PDB entry 8ZDL | electron microscopy, 3.78 A resolution | chains J and K of the 42 polymer chains in the assembly

# Chain J (and K)
Name: Protal Protein (gp5)
From: Mycolicibacterium smegmatis MC2 155
Notes: chain K of this document is another copy of the same molecule, construct and numbering; everything in this record applies to it too
Sequence (545 residues; numbered 1 to 545; the number before each row is that of its first residue):
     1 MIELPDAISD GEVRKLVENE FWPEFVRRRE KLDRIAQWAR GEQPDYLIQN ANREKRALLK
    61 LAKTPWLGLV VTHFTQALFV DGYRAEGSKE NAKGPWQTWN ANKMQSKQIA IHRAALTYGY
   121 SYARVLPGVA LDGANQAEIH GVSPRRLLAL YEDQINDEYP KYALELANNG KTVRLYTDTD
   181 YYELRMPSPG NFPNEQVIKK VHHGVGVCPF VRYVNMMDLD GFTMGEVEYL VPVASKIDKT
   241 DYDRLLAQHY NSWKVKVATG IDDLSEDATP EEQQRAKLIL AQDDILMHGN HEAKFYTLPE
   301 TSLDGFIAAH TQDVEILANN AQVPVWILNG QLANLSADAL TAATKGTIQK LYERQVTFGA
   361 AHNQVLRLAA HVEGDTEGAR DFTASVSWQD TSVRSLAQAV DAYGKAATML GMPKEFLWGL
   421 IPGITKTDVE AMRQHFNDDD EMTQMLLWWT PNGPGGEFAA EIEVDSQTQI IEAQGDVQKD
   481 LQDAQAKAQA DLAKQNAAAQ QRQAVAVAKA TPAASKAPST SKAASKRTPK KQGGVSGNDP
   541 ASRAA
Not modelled in the structure: 1, 508-545

# How chain J and chain K interact
Contacting residue pairs (187; chain J residue first):
  Arg40(J) - Phe222(K)
  Arg40(J) - Met224(K)
  Leu61(J) - Tyr46(K)  hydrophobic
  Leu61(J) - Pro232(K)
  Leu61(J) - Ser235(K)
  Leu61(J) - Lys236(K)
  Lys63(J) - Pro232(K)
  Thr64(J) - Lys236(K)  hydrogen bond
  Thr64(J) - Ile316(K)
  Pro65(J) - Tyr229(K)
  Pro65(J) - Asn320(K)  hydrogen bond (backbone-side chain)
  Trp66(J) - Ile316(K)  hydrophobic
  Gly68(J) - Tyr229(K)
  Leu69(J) - Tyr229(K)  hydrogen bond (backbone-side chain)
  Leu69(J) - Asn319(K)
  Leu69(J) - Asn320(K)
  Leu69(J) - Gln322(K)
  Thr72(J) - Gln322(K)
  Gln76(J) - Gln322(K)  hydrogen bond
  Gln76(J) - Gly346(K)  hydrogen bond (side chain-backbone)
  Gln76(J) - Gln349(K)  hydrogen bond (backbone-side chain)
  Gln76(J) - Lys350(K)
  Gln76(J) - Glu353(K)
  Ala77(J) - Gln349(K)
  Phe79(J) - Tyr352(K)  hydrophobic
  Lys103(J) - Gln364(K)  hydrogen bond
  Gln105(J) - Val356(K)
  Ser106(J) - Met217(K)
  Lys107(J) - Asn156(K)
  Ile109(J) - Glu353(K)
  Ala110(J) - Met217(K)
  Ala110(J) - Asp218(K)
  Ala110(J) - Leu219(K)
  Arg113(J) - Met217(K)  hydrogen bond (side chain-backbone)
  Arg113(J) - Asp218(K)  salt bridge
  Arg113(J) - Glu353(K)  salt bridge
  Ala114(J) - Leu219(K)  hydrophobic
  Tyr118(J) - Asp220(K)  hydrogen bond
  His140(J) - Asn156(K)
  Gly141(J) - Leu219(K)
  Val142(J) - Leu219(K)
  Ser143(J) - Leu219(K)
  Ser143(J) - Asp220(K)
  Arg145(J) - Asp220(K)  salt bridge
  Arg145(J) - Phe222(K)
  Arg146(J) - Asp220(K)
  Asn168(J) - Asp153(K)  hydrogen bond
  Asn168(J) - Gln154(K)
  Asn168(J) - Ile155(K)
  Asn169(J) - Glu152(K)
  Asp241(J) - Lys236(K)  salt bridge
  Arg244(J) - Lys236(K)
  Arg244(J) - Ala309(K)
  Arg244(J) - Gln312(K)  hydrogen bond
  Arg244(J) - Asp313(K)  salt bridge
  Leu245(J) - Lys236(K)
  Gln248(J) - Thr240(K)
  Gln248(J) - Phe306(K)
  His249(J) - Leu47(K)
  His249(J) - Lys239(K)  hydrogen bond
  Ser252(J) - Phe306(K)
  Trp253(J) - Asn251(K)
  Trp253(J) - Thr301(K)
  Lys254(J) - Asn251(K)
  Lys254(J) - Pro299(K)
  Lys254(J) - Glu300(K)
  Lys254(J) - Thr301(K)
  Lys256(J) - Tyr250(K)
  Lys256(J) - Leu298(K)
  Arg275(J) - Ala51(K)  hydrogen bond (side chain-backbone)
  Arg275(J) - Asn52(K)  hydrogen bond
  Arg275(J) - Arg53(K)
  Leu280(J) - Trp253(K)
  Leu280(J) - Val255(K)  hydrophobic
  Ala281(J) - Trp253(K)  hydrogen bond (backbone-side chain)
  Gln282(J) - Trp253(K)
  Ile285(J) - Lys256(K)
  Leu286(J) - Val255(K)  hydrophobic
  Leu286(J) - Lys256(K)  hydrogen bond (backbone-backbone)
  Leu286(J) - Val257(K)
  Leu286(J) - Ala258(K)  hydrogen bond (backbone-backbone)
  Met287(J) - Ala258(K)
  Met287(J) - Ile261(K)  hydrophobic
  His288(J) - Ala258(K)
  His288(J) - Ile261(K)
  Gly289(J) - Ile261(K)
  Gly289(J) - Asp263(K)  hydrogen bond (backbone-side chain)
  Asn290(J) - Gly260(K)
  His291(J) - Gly260(K)
  Ala293(J) - Thr259(K)
  Phe295(J) - Thr259(K)
  Thr297(J) - Pro299(K)
  Ile307(J) - Gln312(K)  hydrogen bond (backbone-side chain)
  His310(J) - Gln312(K)
  His310(J) - Ile316(K)
  Trp326(J) - Asn319(K)
  Trp326(J) - Ala342(K)  hydrogen bond (side chain-backbone)
  Ile327(J) - Asn319(K)  hydrogen bond (backbone-side chain)
  Leu328(J) - Asn319(K)
  Asn329(J) - Glu315(K)
  Asn329(J) - Asn319(K)
  Gly330(J) - Glu315(K)
  Gln331(J) - Val325(K)
  Gln331(J) - Gln331(K)
  Leu332(J) - Leu335(K)
  Leu332(J) - Ala339(K)
  Leu332(J) - Ala342(K)  hydrophobic
  Ala333(J) - Ala339(K)
  Asn334(J) - Asn334(K)
  Asn334(J) - Leu335(K)  hydrogen bond (side chain-backbone)
  Leu335(J) - Ser336(K)  hydrogen bond (backbone-side chain)
  Ala337(J) - Asp338(K)
  Leu340(J) - Asp338(K)
  Leu340(J) - Ala342(K)  hydrophobic
  Gln389(J) - Tyr352(K)  hydrogen bond
  Ser392(J) - Lys345(K)  hydrogen bond (backbone-side chain)
  Val393(J) - Ala342(K)  hydrophobic
  Val393(J) - Lys345(K)
  Ser395(J) - Ala337(K)
  Ser395(J) - Asp338(K)  hydrogen bond
  Ser395(J) - Thr341(K)
  Leu396(J) - Arg394(K)
  Leu396(J) - Ala402(K)  hydrophobic
  Leu396(J) - Tyr403(K)
  Ala397(J) - Gln398(K)
  Ala397(J) - Ala402(K)  hydrophobic
  Gln398(J) - Asp338(K)  hydrogen bond
  Val400(J) - Ala402(K)
  Val400(J) - Ala406(K)  hydrophobic
  Asp401(J) - Lys405(K)
  Tyr403(J) - Leu410(K)
  Gly404(J) - Met409(K)
  Gly404(J) - Leu410(K)
  Lys405(J) - Met409(K)
  Ala407(J) - Leu410(K)  hydrophobic
  Thr408(J) - Met409(K)
  Lys414(J) - Met409(K)
  Lys414(J) - Leu410(K)
  Leu417(J) - Leu410(K)  hydrophobic
  Trp418(J) - Leu410(K)  hydrogen bond (side chain-backbone)
  Trp418(J) - Gly411(K)
  Trp418(J) - Met412(K)
  Trp418(J) - Pro413(K)
  Pro422(J) - Arg394(K)
  Thr427(J) - Glu86(K)
  Asp428(J) - Phe416(K)
  Glu430(J) - Glu86(K)
  Glu430(J) - Gly87(K)  hydrogen bond (side chain-backbone)
  Met432(J) - Pro413(K)  hydrophobic
  Met432(J) - Phe416(K)  hydrophobic
  Gln434(J) - Gly87(K)
  His435(J) - Gly87(K)  hydrogen bond (side chain-backbone)
  His435(J) - Ser88(K)
  His435(J) - Lys89(K)
  Phe436(J) - Gly411(K)
  Phe436(J) - Pro413(K)  hydrophobic
  Met442(J) - Glu415(K)
  Met442(J) - Arg433(K)
  Met442(J) - Phe436(K)  hydrophobic
  Met445(J) - Phe436(K)  hydrophobic
  Leu446(J) - Lys414(K)
  Leu446(J) - Glu415(K)
  Leu446(J) - Trp418(K)  hydrophobic
  Trp449(J) - Lys414(K)
  Asn452(J) - Trp449(K)
  Asn452(J) - Thr450(K)
  Gly453(J) - Leu447(K)
  Gly453(J) - Trp449(K)
  Pro454(J) - Leu447(K)
  Pro454(J) - Trp448(K)
  Phe458(J) - Trp448(K)
  Ala459(J) - Trp448(K)
  Ile462(J) - Gly456(K)
  Ser466(J) - Ala460(K)
  Ser466(J) - Val464(K)
  Ile470(J) - Gln467(K)
  Gln474(J) - Ile471(K)
  Val477(J) - Ile471(K)  hydrophobic
  Leu481(J) - Gln478(K)
  Leu481(J) - Lys479(K)
  Leu481(J) - Gln482(K)
  Gln485(J) - Gln482(K)
  Ala488(J) - Ala486(K)  hydrophobic
  Gln495(J) - Ala493(K)
  Gln495(J) - Lys494(K)
  Ala499(J) - Ala497(K)  hydrophobic
  Gln503(J) - Gln500(K)  hydrogen bond
Interface residues without a listed pair, chain J (141 interface residues in all): Ala39, Gly41, Glu54, Ala57, Leu58, Lys60, Ala62, His73, Asn100, Ala101, Ile111, Ser121, Arg124, Leu131, Asp284, Glu300, Ser302, Leu303, Thr311, Ser336, Thr391, Arg394, Ile421, Ile424, Ala431, Glu441, Pro451, Gln469, Ala473, Leu492
Interface residues without a listed pair, chain K (121 interface residues in all): Met216, Asp243, Asp262, Glu292, Ser302, Gly305, Asn329, Ala333, Ala343, Ala360, Arg380, Phe382, Leu420, Asn437, Glu457, Glu463, Gly475, Gln489, Ala490

# In short
141 residues of chain J and 121 residues of chain K are in contact, with 31 hydrogen bonds and 5 salt bridges.
Polar contacts include Arg113(J)-Asp218(K), Arg113(J)-Glu353(K) and Arg145(J)-Asp220(K).
Both chains are Protal Protein (gp5) (Mycolicibacterium smegmatis MC2 155). Entry 8ZDL (Cryo-EM structure of
Mycobacteriophage Douge genome-free connector (gp5, gp9, gp10, gp12 and gp13)) was determined by electron
microscopy, deposited together with 8ZDJ, 8ZDK, 8ZDO and 8ZDQ.
